Entry 3A1Y (X-ray diffraction, 2.13 A resolution); this record covers chains B and C of the 7 polymer chains in the assembly.

[Chain B (and C)]
Protein: 50S ribosomal protein P1 (L12P)
From: Pyrococcus horikoshii
Notes: fragment: N-terminal domain; chain C of this document is another copy of the same molecule, construct and numbering; everything in this record applies to it too
UniProtKB: O57705 (RL12_PYRHO); numbering as in UniProt (aligned over 1-58)
Chain sequence (58 residues; each row starts with the number of its first residue):
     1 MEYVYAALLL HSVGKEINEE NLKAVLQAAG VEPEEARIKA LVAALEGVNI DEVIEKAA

[Chain B / chain C interface]
Residue-residue contacts - 4 pairs, chain B then chain C:
  Glu34(B) - Ala36(C)
  Ala36(B) - Glu34(C)
  Arg37(B) - Ala40(C)
  Ala40(B) - Arg37(C)

[Summary]
Chain B and chain C each contribute 4 residues to their interface.
Both chains are 50S ribosomal protein P1 (L12P) (Pyrococcus horikoshii). Entry 3A1Y (The structure of archaeal
ribosomal stalk P1/P0 complex) was determined by X-ray diffraction.
